1JT3 - chain A; structure by X-ray diffraction, 1.95 A resolution.

Chain A:
Molecule: acidic fibroblast growth factor
Source organism: Homo sapiens
UniProtKB: P05230 (FGF1_HUMAN); residues 2-140 here correspond to UniProt positions 17-155 (UniProt number = residue number + 15)
Sequence (146 residues; each row starts with the number of its first residue; a row labelled like 1A-1G holds insertion residues (1A, then the next letters in order)):
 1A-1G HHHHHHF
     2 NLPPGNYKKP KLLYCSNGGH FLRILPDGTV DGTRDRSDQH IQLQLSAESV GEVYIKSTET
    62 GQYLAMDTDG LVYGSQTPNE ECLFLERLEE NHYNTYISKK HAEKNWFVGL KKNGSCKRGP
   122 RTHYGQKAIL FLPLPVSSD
Disordered / not traced: 138-140
Differences from the reference sequence: expression tag (1A-1F); engineered mutation Val73 (Leu88 in P05230)
From the paper describing this entry:
  - conformationally variable residues: Val31, Leu65, Cys117
  - mutagenesis - L44F: increased stability
  - mutagenesis - L44F/L73V/V109L, V109L: decreased stability

In short:
From the paper: L44F/L73V/V109L and V109L reduce stability; conformational variability at Val31, Leu65 and
Cys117.
Chain A is acidic fibroblast growth factor (Homo sapiens); the structure, Human Acidic Fibroblast Growth
Factor. 141 Amino Acid Form with Amino Histidine Tag AND LEU 73 ..., was determined by X-ray diffraction
together with 1JQZ, 1JT4, 1JT5, 1JT7 and 1JTC from the same study.
